PDB entry 3N23 | X-ray diffraction, 4.60 A resolution (low resolution: residue-level contacts below are approximate; hydrogen-bond / salt-bridge calls are withheld) | chains A and G of the 3 polymer chains in the assembly

== Chain A ==
Name: Sodium/potassium-transporting ATPase subunit alpha-1
From: Sus scrofa
Notes: EC 3.6.3.9; fragment: ALPHA chain
UniProtKB: P05024 (AT1A1_PIG); residues 25-1016 here correspond to UniProt positions 30-1021 (UniProt number = residue number + 5)
Amino-acid sequence (992 residues; row label = number of the first residue in the row):
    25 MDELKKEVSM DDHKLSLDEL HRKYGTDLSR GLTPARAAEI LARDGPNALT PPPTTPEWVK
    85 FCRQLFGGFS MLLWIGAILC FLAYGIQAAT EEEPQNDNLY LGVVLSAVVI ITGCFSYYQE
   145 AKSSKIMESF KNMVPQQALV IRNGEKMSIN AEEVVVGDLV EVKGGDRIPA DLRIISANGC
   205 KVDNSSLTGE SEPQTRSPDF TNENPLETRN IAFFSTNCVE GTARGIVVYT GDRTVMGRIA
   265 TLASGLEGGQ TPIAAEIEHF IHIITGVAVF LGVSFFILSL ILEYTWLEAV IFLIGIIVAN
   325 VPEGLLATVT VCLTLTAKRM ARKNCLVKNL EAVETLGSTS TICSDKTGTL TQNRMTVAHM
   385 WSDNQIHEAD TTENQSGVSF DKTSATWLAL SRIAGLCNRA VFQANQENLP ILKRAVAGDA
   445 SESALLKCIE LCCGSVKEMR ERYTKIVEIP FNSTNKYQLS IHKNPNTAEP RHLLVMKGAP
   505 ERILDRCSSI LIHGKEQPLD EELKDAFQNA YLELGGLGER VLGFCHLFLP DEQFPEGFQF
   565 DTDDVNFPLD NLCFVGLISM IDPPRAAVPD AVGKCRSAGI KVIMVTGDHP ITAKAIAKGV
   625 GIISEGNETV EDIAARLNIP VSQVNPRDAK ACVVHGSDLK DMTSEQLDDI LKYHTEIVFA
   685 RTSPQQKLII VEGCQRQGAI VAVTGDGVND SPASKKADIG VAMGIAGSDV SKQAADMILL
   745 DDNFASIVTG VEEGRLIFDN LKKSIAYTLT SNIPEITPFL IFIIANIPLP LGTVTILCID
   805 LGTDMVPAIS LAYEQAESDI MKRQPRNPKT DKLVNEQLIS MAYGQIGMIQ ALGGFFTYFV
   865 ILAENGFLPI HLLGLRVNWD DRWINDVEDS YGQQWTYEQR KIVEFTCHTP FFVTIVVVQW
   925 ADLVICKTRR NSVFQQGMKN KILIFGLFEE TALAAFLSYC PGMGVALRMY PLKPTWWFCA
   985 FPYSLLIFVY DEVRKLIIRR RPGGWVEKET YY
Modified / non-standard residues: Asp369 (aspartyl phosphate; PHD)
Bound ions: Mg2+: Asp369, Thr371, Asp710
Small-molecule neighbours: ouabain (OBN): Gln111, Pro118, Asp121, Asn122, Leu125, Glu312, Ile315, Phe316, Gly319, Val322, Ala323, Phe783, Phe786, Thr797, Ile800, Arg880, Asp884
UniProt features mapped onto this chain:
  - region: Pro75 to Pro77 (Phosphoinositide-3 kinase binding)
  - active site: Asp369 (4-aspartylphosphate intermediate)
  - binding site (ATP): Lys480
  - binding site (Mg(2+)): Asp710, Asp714
  - modified residue: Ser33 (Phosphoserine), Ser40 (Phosphoserine), Ser221 (Phosphoserine), Tyr253 (Phosphotyrosine), Ser445 (Phosphoserine), Ser477 (Phosphoserine), Tyr535 (Phosphotyrosine), Lys654 (N6-succinyllysine), Ser661 (Phosphoserine), Ser668 (Phosphoserine), Ser936 (Phosphoserine)

== Chain G ==
Name: Na+/K+ ATPase gamma subunit transcript variant a
From: Sus scrofa
Notes: fragment: GAMMA chain
UniProtKB: Q58K79 (Q58K79_PIG); residues 17-47 here = UniProt positions 17-47
Amino-acid sequence (31 residues; numbered 17 to 47; the number before each row is that of its first residue):
    17 DPFYYDYETV RNGGLIFAAL AFIVGLIIIL S

== How chain A and chain G interact ==
Residue-residue contacts (16):
  Phe949(A) - Gly41(G)
  Phe949(A) - Ile45(G)
  Phe952(A) - Ala37(G)
  Phe952(A) - Val40(G)
  Glu953(A) - Phe38(G)
  Ala956(A) - Ala34(G)
  Ala959(A) - Ala34(G)
  Tyr963(A) - Val26(G)
  Tyr963(A) - Arg27(G)
  Tyr963(A) - Gly30(G)
  Tyr963(A) - Leu31(G)
  Pro965(A) - Leu31(G)
  Pro975(A) - Arg27(G)
  Lys977(A) - Tyr21(G)
  Lys977(A) - Tyr23(G)
  Pro978(A) - Tyr21(G)
Interface residues without a listed pair, chain A (13 interface residues in all): Phe960, Cys964, Leu976
Interface residues without a listed pair, chain G (14 interface residues in all): Leu42, Ile44

== In short ==
The interface between chain A and chain G involves 13 residues on one side and 14 on the other. Chain A binds
ouabain. Curated annotation (UniProt) lists active-site residue Asp369(A), ATP-binding residue Lys480(A) and
Mg2+-binding residues Asp710(A) and Asp714(A) on chain A.
Here chain A is Sodium/potassium-transporting ATPase subunit alpha-1 and chain G is Na+/K+ ATPase gamma
subunit transcript variant a, both from Sus scrofa. Entry 3N23 (Crystal structure of the high affinity complex
between ouabain and the E2P form of the sodium-potassium ...) was determined by X-ray diffraction.
